PDB entry 9J7L | electron microscopy, 2.89 A resolution | chains 6 and p of the 7 polymer chains in the assembly

== Chain 6 (and p) ==
Name: Capsid protein
Source organism: Adeno-associated virus - 8
Notes: chain p of this document is another copy of the same molecule, construct and numbering; everything in this record applies to it too
UniProt: Q8JQF8 (Q8JQF8_9VIRU); numbering as in UniProt (aligned over 1-738)
Chain sequence (738 residues; each row starts with the number of its first residue):
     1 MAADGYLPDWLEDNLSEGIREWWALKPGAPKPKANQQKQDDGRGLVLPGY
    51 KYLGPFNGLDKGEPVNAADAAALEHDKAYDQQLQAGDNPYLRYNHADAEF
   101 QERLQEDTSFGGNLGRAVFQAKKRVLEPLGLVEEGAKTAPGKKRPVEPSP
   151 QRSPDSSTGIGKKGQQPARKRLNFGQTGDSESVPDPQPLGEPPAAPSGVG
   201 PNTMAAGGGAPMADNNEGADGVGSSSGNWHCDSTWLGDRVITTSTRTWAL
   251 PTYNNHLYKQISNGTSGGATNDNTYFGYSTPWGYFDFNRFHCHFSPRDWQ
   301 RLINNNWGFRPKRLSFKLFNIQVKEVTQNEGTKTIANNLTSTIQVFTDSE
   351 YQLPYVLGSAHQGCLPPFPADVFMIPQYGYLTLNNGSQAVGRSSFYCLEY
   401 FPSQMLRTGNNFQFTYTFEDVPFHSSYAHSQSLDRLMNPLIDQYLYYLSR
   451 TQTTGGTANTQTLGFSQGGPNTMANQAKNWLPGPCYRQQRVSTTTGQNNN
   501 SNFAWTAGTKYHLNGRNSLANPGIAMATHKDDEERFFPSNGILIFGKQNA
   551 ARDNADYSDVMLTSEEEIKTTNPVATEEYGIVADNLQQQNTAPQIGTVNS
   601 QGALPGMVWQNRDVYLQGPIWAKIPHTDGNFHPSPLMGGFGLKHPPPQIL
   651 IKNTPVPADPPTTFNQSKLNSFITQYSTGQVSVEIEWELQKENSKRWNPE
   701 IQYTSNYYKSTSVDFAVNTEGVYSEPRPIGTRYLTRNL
Not modelled in the structure: 1-228, 250-252, 255-257, 264-269, 319-344, 383-393, 404-411, 455-459, 513-516, 586-591, 651-678 (chain p: 1-253, 267, 283-287, 291-308, 312-347, 363-376, 403-420, 426-482, 490-503, 527-538, 545-596, 616-617, 646-662, 671-738)

== Chain 6 / chain p interface ==
Pairs across the interface (63; chain 6 residue first):
  W229(6) with E399(p), hydrogen bond (side chain-backbone); F401(p); P402(p)
  H230(6) with F401(p); P402(p)
  C231(6) with E399(p), hydrogen bond (side chain-backbone); Y400(p); F401(p)
  D232(6) with P402(p)
  S233(6) with Y400(p), hydrogen bond
  A249(6) with L669(p), hydrophobic
  S295(6) with Y400(p)
  D298(6) with Y400(p), hydrogen bond
  Q362(6) with F664(p); Q666(p), hydrogen bond
  G363(6) with F664(p)
  F368(6) with Y258(p), hydrophobic; F395(p), hydrophobic; C397(p), hydrophobic
  P369(6) with C397(p); E399(p)
  A370(6) with Y258(p), hydrophobic; E399(p)
  V372(6) with K668(p); L669(p), hydrogen bond (backbone-backbone)
  F373(6) with L669(p)
  M374(6) with T663(p); F664(p); N665(p), hydrogen bond (side chain-backbone); L669(p)
  P376(6) with F664(p), hydrophobic
  S705(6) with G391(p)
  N706(6) with G391(p)
  Y707(6) with G391(p), hydrogen bond (backbone-backbone); R392(p), hydrogen bond
  Y708(6) with G391(p)
  K709(6) with N385(p); Q388(p); A389(p); V390(p)
  S710(6) with Q388(p); A389(p), hydrogen bond (backbone-backbone)
  T711(6) with Q260(p), hydrogen bond (backbone-side chain); Q388(p)
  S712(6) with Q260(p), hydrogen bond
  V713(6) with F276(p), hydrophobic; Y278(p); A389(p), hydrophobic; S393(p)
  F715(6) with F395(p)
  A716(6) with Y278(p); F395(p), hydrophobic
  V717(6) with Y258(p); Q260(p); Y278(p); F395(p), hydrophobic
  N718(6) with K259(p); Q260(p), hydrogen bond (backbone-backbone)
  T719(6) with K259(p); Q260(p)
  E720(6) with L257(p)
  G721(6) with Y258(p); K668(p), hydrogen bond (backbone-side chain)
Other interface residues (no listed pair), chain 6 (38 interface residues in all): Y253, D371, I375, Q377, V722
Other interface residues (no listed pair), chain p (26 interface residues in all): H256

== Overview ==
38 residues of chain 6 and 26 residues of chain p are in contact, with 14 hydrogen bonds. Among the polar
pairs are W229(6)-E399(p), C231(6)-E399(p) and S233(6)-Y400(p).
Chain 6 and chain p are both Capsid protein (Adeno-associated virus - 8); the structure, Structure of AAV8
capsid in complex with receptor, was determined by electron microscopy, deposited together with 9J6Z and 9J7K.
